9N5F - chains R and B of the 13 polymer chains in the assembly; structure by X-ray diffraction, 3.60 A resolution.

Chain R:
Molecule: 10-nt RNA strand
Sequence (10 nucleotides; row label = number of the first residue in the row):
     1 AUCGAGAGGA
Metal / ion sites: Mg2+: G9, A10 (shared with 2 residues of chain A)

Chain B:
Molecule: DNA-directed RNA polymerase II subunit RPB2
Source organism: Saccharomyces cerevisiae S288C
Notes: EC 2.7.7.6
UniProtKB: P08518 (RPB2_YEAST); numbering as in UniProt (aligned over 1-1224)
Amino-acid sequence (1224 residues; row label = number of the first residue in the row):
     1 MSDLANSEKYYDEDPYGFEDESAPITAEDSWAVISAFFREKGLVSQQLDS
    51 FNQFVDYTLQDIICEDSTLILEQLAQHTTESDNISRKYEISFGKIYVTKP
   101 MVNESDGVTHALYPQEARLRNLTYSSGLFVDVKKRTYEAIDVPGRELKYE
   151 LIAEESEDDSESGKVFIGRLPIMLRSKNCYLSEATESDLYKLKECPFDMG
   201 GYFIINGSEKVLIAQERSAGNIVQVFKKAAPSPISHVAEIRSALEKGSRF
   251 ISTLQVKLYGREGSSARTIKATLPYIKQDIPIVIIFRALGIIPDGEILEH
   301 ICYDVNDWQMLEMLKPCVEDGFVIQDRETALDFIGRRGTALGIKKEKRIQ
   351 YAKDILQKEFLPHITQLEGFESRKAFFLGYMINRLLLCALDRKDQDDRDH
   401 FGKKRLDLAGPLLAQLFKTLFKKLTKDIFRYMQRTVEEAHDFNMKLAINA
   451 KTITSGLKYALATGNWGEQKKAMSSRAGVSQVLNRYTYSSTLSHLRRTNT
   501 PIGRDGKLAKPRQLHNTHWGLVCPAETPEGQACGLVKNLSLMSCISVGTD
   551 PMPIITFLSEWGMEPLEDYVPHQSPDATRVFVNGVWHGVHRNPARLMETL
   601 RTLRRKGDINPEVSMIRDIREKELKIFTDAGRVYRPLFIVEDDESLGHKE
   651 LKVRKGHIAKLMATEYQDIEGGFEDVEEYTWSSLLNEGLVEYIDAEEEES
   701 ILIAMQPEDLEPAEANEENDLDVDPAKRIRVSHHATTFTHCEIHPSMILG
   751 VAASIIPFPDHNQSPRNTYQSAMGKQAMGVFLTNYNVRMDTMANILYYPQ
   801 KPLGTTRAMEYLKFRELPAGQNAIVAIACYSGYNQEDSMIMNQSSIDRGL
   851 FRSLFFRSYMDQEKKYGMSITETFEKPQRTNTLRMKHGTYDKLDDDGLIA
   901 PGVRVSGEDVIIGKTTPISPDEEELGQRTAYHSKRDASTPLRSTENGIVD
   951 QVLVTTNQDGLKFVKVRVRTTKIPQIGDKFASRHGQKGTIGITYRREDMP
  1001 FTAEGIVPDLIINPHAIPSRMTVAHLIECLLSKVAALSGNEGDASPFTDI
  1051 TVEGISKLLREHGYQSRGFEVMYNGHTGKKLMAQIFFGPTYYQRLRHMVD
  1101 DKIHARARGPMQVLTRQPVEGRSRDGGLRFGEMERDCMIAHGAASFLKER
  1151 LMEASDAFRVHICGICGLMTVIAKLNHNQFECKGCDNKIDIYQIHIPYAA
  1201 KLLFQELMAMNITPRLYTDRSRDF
Not modelled in the structure: 1-19, 74-85, 139-161, 338-344, 439-445, 503-508, 644-647, 669-675, 715-720, 920-929, 1222-1224
Metal / ion sites: Zn2+: Cys1163, Cys1166, Cys1182, Cys1185

How chain R and chain B interact:
Contacting residue pairs (11):
  A1(R) - Gln1112(B)  hydrogen bond to the phosphate
  A1(R) - Arg1124(B)  salt bridge to the phosphate
  A5(R) - Gly478(B)  sugar contact
  A5(R) - Gln481(B)  phosphate contact
  A7(R) - Gln776(B)  hydrogen bond to the phosphate
  G8(R) - Glu529(B)  phosphate contact
  G8(R) - Gln776(B)  hydrogen bond to the phosphate
  G8(R) - Lys979(B)  hydrogen bond to the phosphate
  G8(R) - His1097(B)  sugar contact
  G9(R) - Lys979(B)  salt bridge to the phosphate
  G9(R) - Lys987(B)  salt bridge to the phosphate
Also at the interface, not in a pair above, chain R (8 interface residues in all): G4, G6, A10
Also at the interface, not in a pair above, chain B (13 interface residues in all): Thr463, Ala477, Pro528, Ala772

In short:
Chain R and chain B form an interface of 8 and 13 residues respectively, with 4 hydrogen bonds and 3 salt
bridges. Among the polar pairs are A1(R)-Gln1112(B), A7(R)-Gln776(B) and G8(R)-Gln776(B). G9(R) and A10(R)
coordinate Mg2+. Cys1163(B), Cys1166(B), Cys1182(B) and Cys1185(B) coordinate Zn2+.
Here chain R is a 10-nt RNA strand and chain B is DNA-directed RNA polymerase II subunit RPB2 (Saccharomyces
cerevisiae S288C). Entry 9N5F (RNA polymerase II elongation complex with 8-oxoG in syn-conformation with added
AMP) was determined by X-ray diffraction together with 9N5B, 9N5C, 9N5D, 9N5E and 9N5G from the same study.
